Entry 3UAC (X-ray diffraction, 1.30 A resolution); this record covers chain A.

== Chain A ==
Name: Blue copper oxidase CueO
Organism: Escherichia coli
UniProt: P36649 (CUEO_ECOLI); residues 29-516 here = UniProt positions 29-516
Amino-acid sequence (489 residues; row label = number of the first residue in the row):
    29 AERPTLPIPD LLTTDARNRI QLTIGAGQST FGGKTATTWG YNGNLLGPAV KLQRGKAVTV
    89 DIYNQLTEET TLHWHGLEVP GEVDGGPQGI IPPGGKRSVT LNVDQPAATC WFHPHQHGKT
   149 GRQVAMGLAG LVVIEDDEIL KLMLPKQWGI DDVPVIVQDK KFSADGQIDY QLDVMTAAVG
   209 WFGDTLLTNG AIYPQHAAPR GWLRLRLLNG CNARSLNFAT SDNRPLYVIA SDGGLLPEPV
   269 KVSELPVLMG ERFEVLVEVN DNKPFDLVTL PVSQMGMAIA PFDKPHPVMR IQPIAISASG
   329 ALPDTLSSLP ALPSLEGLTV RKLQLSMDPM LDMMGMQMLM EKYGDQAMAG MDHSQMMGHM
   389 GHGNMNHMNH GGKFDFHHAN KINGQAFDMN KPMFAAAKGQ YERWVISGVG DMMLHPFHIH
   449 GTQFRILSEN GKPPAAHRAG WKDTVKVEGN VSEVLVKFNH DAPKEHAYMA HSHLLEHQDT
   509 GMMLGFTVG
Unresolved in the structure: 382-394
Differences from the reference sequence: engineered mutation Ser-500 (Cys in P36649), Gln-506 (Glu in P36649); expression tag (517)
Bound ions: Cu ion site 1: His-101, His-446 (together with acetate ion, oxygen atom); Cu ion site 2: His-103, His-141, His-501 (together with oxygen atom); Cu ion site 3: His-143, His-448, His-499 (together with oxygen atom)
Residues lining bound ligands: oxygen atom: His-101, His-103, His-141, His-143, His-446, His-448, Met-497, His-499, His-501, Gln-506

== In short ==
Ligands of chain A: oxygen atom. His-101 and His-446 coordinate Cu ion site 1. His-103, His-141 and His-501
form the Cu ion site 2.
Chain A is Blue copper oxidase CueO (Escherichia coli); the structure, Multicopper Oxidase CueO mutant
C500SE506Q (data4), was determined by X-ray diffraction together with 3UAA, 3UAB, 3UAD and 3UAE from the same
study.
